PDB entry 9ES0 | electron microscopy, 2.58 A resolution | chains B and C of the 28 polymer chains in the assembly

Chain B (and C):
Protein: 60 kDa heat shock protein, mitochondrial
Organism: Homo sapiens
Notes: EC 3.6.4.9; chain C of this document is another copy of the same molecule, construct and numbering; everything in this record applies to it too
Reference sequence: P10809 (CH60_HUMAN); residues 3-549 here correspond to UniProt positions 27-573 (UniProt number = residue number + 24)
Chain sequence (549 residues; each row starts with the number of its first residue):
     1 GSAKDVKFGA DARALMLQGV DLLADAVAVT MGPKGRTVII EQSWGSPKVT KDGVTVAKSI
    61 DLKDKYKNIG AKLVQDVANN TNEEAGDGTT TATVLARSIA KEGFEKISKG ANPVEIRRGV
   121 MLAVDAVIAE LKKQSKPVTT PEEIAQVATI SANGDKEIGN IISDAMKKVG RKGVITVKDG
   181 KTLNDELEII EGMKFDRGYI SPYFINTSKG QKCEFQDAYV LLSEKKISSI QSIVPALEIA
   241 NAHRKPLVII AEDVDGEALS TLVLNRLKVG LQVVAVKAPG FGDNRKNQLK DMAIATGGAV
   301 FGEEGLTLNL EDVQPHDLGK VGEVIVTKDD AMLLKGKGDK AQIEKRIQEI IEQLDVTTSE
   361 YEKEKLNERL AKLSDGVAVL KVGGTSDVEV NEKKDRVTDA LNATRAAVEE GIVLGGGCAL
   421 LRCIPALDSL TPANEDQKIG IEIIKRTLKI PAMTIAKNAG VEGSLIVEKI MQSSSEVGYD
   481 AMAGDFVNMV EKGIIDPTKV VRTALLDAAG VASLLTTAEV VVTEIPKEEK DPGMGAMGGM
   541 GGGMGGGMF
Disordered / not traced: 528-549
Sequence notes: expression tag (1-2)
Bound ions: K+: Thr30, Lys51, Thr90 (together with ATP); Mg2+: Asp87 (together with ATP)
Small-molecule neighbours: ATP (adenosine-5'-triphosphate): Thr30, Met31, Gly32, Pro33, Lys51, Asp52, Gly53, Asp87, Gly88, Thr89, Thr90, Thr91, Ile150, Asp399, Gly415, Gly416, Gly417, Ile455, Tyr479, Asp480, Ala481, Met482, Ile494, Asp496
Curated features (UniProtKB/Swiss-Prot):
  - binding site (ATP): Lys51, Asp87 to Thr91, Gly416, Asp496
  - modified residue: Lys7 (N6-succinyllysine), Ser43 (Phosphoserine), Ser46 (Phosphoserine), Lys51 (N6-acetyllysine), Lys58 (N6-acetyllysine), Lys63 (N6-acetyllysine), Tyr66 (Phosphotyrosine), Lys67 (N6-acetyllysine), Lys101 (N6-acetyllysine), Lys106 (N6-acetyllysine), Lys109 (N6-acetyllysine), Lys132 (N6-acetyllysine), Lys167 (N6-acetyllysine), Lys178 (N6-acetyllysine), Lys181 (N6-acetyllysine), Lys194 (N6-acetyllysine), Lys212 (N6-acetyllysine), Lys225 (N6-acetyllysine), Lys226 (N6-acetyllysine), Lys245 (N6-acetyllysine) and 11 more in UniProt
  - cross-link: Lys527 (Glycyl lysine isopeptide (Lys-Gly) (interchain with G-Cter in SUMO2))
What the authors report for this chain:
  - binding site for ATP: Pro33, Lys51, Asp52, Asp399, Asp480, Ile494
  - catalytic residues: Asp399

How chain B and chain C interact:
Pairs across the interface (74; chain B residue first):
  Gly1(B) - Asp61(C)  hydrogen bond (backbone-side chain)
  Ser2(B) - Asp61(C)
  Ala3(B) - Asp61(C)
  Ala3(B) - Lys63(C)
  Lys4(B) - Ser59(C)  hydrogen bond (side chain-backbone)
  Lys4(B) - Asp61(C)  hydrogen bond (backbone-backbone)
  Phe8(B) - Leu22(C)  hydrophobic
  Phe8(B) - Asp25(C)
  Phe8(B) - Ala26(C)
  Met16(B) - Ile39(C)  hydrophobic
  Lys65(B) - Glu41(C)  salt bridge
  Ile69(B) - Ile39(C)  hydrophobic
  Ile69(B) - Glu41(C)
  Ile69(B) - Pro47(C)  hydrophobic
  Lys72(B) - Gly45(C)
  Lys72(B) - Pro47(C)
  Leu73(B) - Pro47(C)  hydrophobic
  Asp76(B) - Ser46(C)  hydrogen bond
  Asn80(B) - Thr385(C)
  Asn80(B) - Ser386(C)
  Glu84(B) - Thr385(C)
  Ile107(B) - Arg36(C)
  Ser108(B) - Arg36(C)  hydrogen bond (backbone-side chain)
  Lys109(B) - Arg36(C)
  Lys109(B) - Gly460(C)
  Ala111(B) - Arg36(C)  hydrogen bond (backbone-side chain)
  Asn112(B) - Pro33(C)
  Asn112(B) - Lys34(C)
  Asn112(B) - Met482(C)
  Pro113(B) - Arg36(C)
  Val114(B) - Gly35(C)
  Val114(B) - Asn153(C)
  Glu115(B) - Met482(C)
  Arg117(B) - Glu389(C)  salt bridge
  Arg118(B) - Asn153(C)  hydrogen bond (side chain-backbone)
  Gly305(B) - Val263(C)
  Leu306(B) - Lys268(C)
  Glu349(B) - Ser208(C)
  Glu352(B) - Ser208(C)
  Glu352(B) - Lys209(C)
  Glu352(B) - Gln211(C)
  Gln353(B) - Gln211(C)
  Val356(B) - Gly210(C)
  Val356(B) - Lys328(C)
  Leu506(B) - Thr385(C)
  Asp507(B) - Thr385(C)
  Gly510(B) - Thr385(C)
  Gly510(B) - Glu389(C)
  Val511(B) - Ser386(C)
  Val511(B) - Glu389(C)
  Leu514(B) - Val49(C)  hydrophobic
  Leu514(B) - Val388(C)  hydrophobic
  Leu514(B) - Glu389(C)
  Leu515(B) - Ile39(C)  hydrophobic
  Thr517(B) - Arg36(C)
  Thr517(B) - Thr37(C)  hydrogen bond
  Ala518(B) - Thr37(C)  hydrogen bond (backbone-side chain)
  Ala518(B) - Ile39(C)  hydrophobic
  Glu519(B) - Val29(C)
  Glu519(B) - Arg36(C)  salt bridge
  Glu519(B) - Thr37(C)  hydrogen bond (backbone-backbone)
  Val520(B) - Ala26(C)
  Val520(B) - Val29(C)  hydrophobic
  Val520(B) - Thr37(C)
  Val520(B) - Val38(C)
  Val520(B) - Ile39(C)  hydrogen bond (backbone-backbone)
  Val521(B) - Ile39(C)
  Val522(B) - Val38(C)  hydrophobic
  Val522(B) - Ile39(C)  hydrogen bond (backbone-backbone)
  Val522(B) - Ile40(C)
  Val522(B) - Glu41(C)  hydrogen bond (backbone-backbone)
  Val522(B) - Ser59(C)
  Thr523(B) - Glu41(C)
  Glu524(B) - Glu41(C)  hydrogen bond (backbone-side chain)
Also at the interface, not in a pair above, chain B (46 interface residues in all): Val6, Arg13, Glu304
Also at the interface, not in a pair above, chain C (42 interface residues in all): Ser43, Ile60, Leu62, Leu183, Tyr203, Leu264, Leu267, Glu392

In short:
46 residues of chain B and 42 residues of chain C are in contact; the contacts include 14 hydrogen bonds and 3
salt bridges. Polar contacts include Lys65(B)-Glu41(C), Arg117(B)-Glu389(C) and Glu519(B)-Arg36(C). Ligands of
chain B: ATP. The paper reports the catalytic residue Asp399(B); a binding site for ATP at Pro33(B), Lys51(B)
and Asp52(B) among others.
Chain B and chain C are both 60 kDa heat shock protein, mitochondrial (Homo sapiens); the structure, ATP-bound
human mitochondrial Hsp60-Hsp10 football complex, was determined by electron microscopy together with 9ES1,
9ES4, 9ES5, 9H5S and 9H5T from the same study.
